5JTL - chains D and E of the 5 polymer chains in the assembly; structure by solution NMR.

[Chain D]
Name: Protein-export protein SecB
From: Escherichia coli O157:H7
UniProtKB: P0AG88 (SECB_ECO57); numbering as in UniProt (aligned over 1-155)
Amino-acid sequence (155 residues; numbered 1 to 155; the number before each row is that of its first residue):
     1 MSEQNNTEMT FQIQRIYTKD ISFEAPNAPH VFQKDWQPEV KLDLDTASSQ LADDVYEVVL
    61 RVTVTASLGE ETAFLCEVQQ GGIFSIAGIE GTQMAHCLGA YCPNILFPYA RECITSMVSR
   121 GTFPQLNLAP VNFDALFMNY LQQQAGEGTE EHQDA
What the authors report for this chain:
  - mutagenesis - V40A/L42A/L44A (40-fold): decreased binding to Alkaline phosphatase (chain E)

[Chain E]
Name: Alkaline phosphatase
From: Escherichia coli (strain K12)
Notes: EC 3.1.3.1
UniProtKB: P00634 (PPB_ECOLI); residue numbers follow UniProt; this construct covers 1-471
Amino-acid sequence (471 residues; each row starts with the number of its first residue):
     1 MKQSTIALAL LPLLFTPVTK ARTPEMPVLE NRAAQGDITA PGGARRLTGD QTAALRDSLS
    61 DKPAKNIILL IGDGMGDSEI TAARNYAEGA GGFFKGIDAL PLTGQYTHYA LNKKTGKPDY
   121 VTDSAASATA WSTGVKTYNG ALGVDIHEKD HPTILEMAKA AGLATGNVST AELQDATPAA
   181 LVAHVTSRKC YGPSATSEKC PGNALEKGGK GSITEQLLNA RADVTLGGGA KTFAETATAG
   241 EWQGKTLREQ AQARGYQLVS DAASLNSVTE ANQQKPLLGL FADGNMPVRW LGPKATYHGN
   301 IDKPAVTCTP NPQRNDSVPT LAQMTDKAIE LLSKNEKGFF LQVEGASIDK QDHAANPCGQ
   361 IGETVDLDEA VQRALEFAKK EGNTLVIVTA DHAHASQIVA PDTKAPGLTQ ALNTKDGAVM
   421 VMSYGNSEED SQEHTGSQLR IAAYGPHAAN VVGLTDQTDL FYTMKAALGL K

[Interface between chain D and chain E]
Pairs across the interface (151):
  Met1(D) with Tyr86(E); Asp223(E)
  Ser2(D) with Tyr86(E); Lys95(E)
  Glu3(D) with Lys95(E)
  Asn5(D) with Lys95(E)
  Glu8(D) with Arg84(E); Gly192(E); Pro193(E)
  Met9(D) with Thr81(E); Arg84(E)
  Thr10(D) with Phe94(E)
  Phe11(D) with Ala83(E); Arg84(E); Asn85(E)
  Gln12(D) with Tyr86(E); Phe94(E)
  Ile13(D) with Asn85(E); Ala87(E)
  Gln14(D) with Tyr86(E); Ala87(E); Glu88(E)
  Asn27(D) with Glu270(E)
  His30(D) with Glu270(E)
  Asp35(D) with Thr129(E); Ala130(E); Leu155(E)
  Trp36(D) with Leu155(E)
  Gln37(D) with Ala126(E); Ser127(E); Ala128(E)
  Glu39(D) with Tyr256(E)
  Val40(D) with Thr122(E); Ser124(E)
  Lys41(D) with Thr115(E); Asp119(E); Val121(E); Thr122(E)
  Leu42(D) with Val121(E); Asp123(E); Ser124(E)
  Asp43(D) with Asn112(E); Thr115(E); Asp119(E)
  Leu44(D) with Leu111(E); Asn112(E)
  Asp45(D) with Thr107(E); Ala110(E); Leu111(E); Asn112(E)
  Thr46(D) with Thr107(E); Leu111(E)
  Ala47(D) with Gln105(E)
  Ser48(D) with Leu102(E); Gln105(E); Tyr106(E)
  Ser49(D) with Gln105(E); Tyr106(E)
  Gln50(D) with Asp98(E); Ala99(E); Leu100(E); Gln105(E)
  Ala52(D) with Phe93(E)
  Asp53(D) with Phe93(E); Phe94(E)
  Asp54(D) with Phe94(E); Lys95(E); Gly96(E); Ile97(E); Asp98(E); Leu100(E)
  Val55(D) with Phe93(E); Phe94(E); Leu100(E)
  Tyr56(D) with Leu100(E); Leu102(E); Gln105(E)
  Arg61(D) with Thr107(E)
  Thr65(D) with Gln257(E)
  Ala66(D) with Gln257(E)
  Ser67(D) with Tyr256(E); Gln257(E)
  Glu70(D) with Ser260(E); Asp261(E); Ala263(E)
  Glu71(D) with Ser260(E)
  Thr72(D) with Gln257(E); Ser260(E)
  Leu75(D) with Gln257(E)
  Ser85(D) with Phe94(E)
  Ile86(D) with Phe94(E); Ile97(E); Leu100(E)
  Ala87(D) with Phe94(E); Lys95(E); Gly96(E)
  Ile89(D) with Glu79(E); Ile97(E)
  Gln93(D) with Ser78(E); Glu79(E)
  Met94(D) with Ile97(E); Ala99(E)
  Ala95(D) with Leu102(E)
  His96(D) with Asp77(E)
  Leu98(D) with Leu102(E)
  Tyr101(D) with Ala83(E); Gly228(E); Gly229(E); Phe233(E); Ala234(E)
  Ser119(D) with Trp131(E)
  Thr122(D) with Ala130(E); Trp131(E)
  Phe123(D) with Trp131(E)
  Pro124(D) with Ala128(E); Thr129(E); Ala130(E)
  Gln125(D) with Ala128(E)
  Asn127(D) with Leu69(E)
  Ala129(D) with Leu69(E); Ile71(E)
  Pro130(D) with Ile67(E); Ile68(E); Leu69(E); Ile71(E); Gly72(E)
  Val131(D) with Asp73(E); Val121(E)
  Asn132(D) with Asp73(E); Gly74(E)
  Phe133(D) with Leu111(E)
  Leu136(D) with Leu111(E); Tyr120(E)
  Phe137(D) with Gly104(E); Tyr109(E); Leu111(E)
  Met138(D) with Met75(E); Asp77(E)
  Tyr140(D) with Tyr109(E); Ala110(E); Leu111(E); Lys113(E)
  Leu141(D) with Thr103(E); Tyr109(E)
  Gln143(D) with Tyr109(E)
  Gln144(D) with Thr103(E); Tyr109(E)
  His152(D) with Leu100(E); Gln105(E)
  Ala155(D) with Gln105(E); Tyr106(E)
Other interface residues (no listed pair), chain D (73 interface residues in all): Cys97, Ala135
Other interface residues (no listed pair), chain E (71 interface residues in all): Ala82, Gly92, Pro101, Lys117, Thr269, Gln274, Val306
The authors on this interface:
  - interface residues, chain E: Phe93(E)

[Summary]
Chain D and chain E form an interface of 73 and 71 residues respectively. From the paper: V40A/L42A/L44A of
chain D reduce binding to Alkaline phosphatase (chain E); the interface residue Phe93(E).
Chain D is Protein-export protein SecB (Escherichia coli O157:H7) and chain E is Alkaline phosphatase
(Escherichia coli (strain K12)); the structure, The structure of chaperone SecB in complex with unstructured
proPhoA, was determined by solution NMR (same publication as 5JTM, 5JTN, 5JTO, 5JTP, 5JTQ and 5JTR).
